3LU0 - chains A and C of the 5 polymer chains in the assembly; structure by electron microscopy, 11.20 A resolution (very low resolution: no residue pairs are listed; an interface is given only as per-side residue counts).

# Chain A
Molecule: DNA-directed RNA polymerase subunit alpha
Source organism: Escherichia coli
Notes: EC 2.7.7.6
UniProtKB: P0A7Z4 (RPOA_ECOLI); residue numbers follow UniProt; this construct covers 1-329
Sequence (329 residues; row label = number of the first residue in the row):
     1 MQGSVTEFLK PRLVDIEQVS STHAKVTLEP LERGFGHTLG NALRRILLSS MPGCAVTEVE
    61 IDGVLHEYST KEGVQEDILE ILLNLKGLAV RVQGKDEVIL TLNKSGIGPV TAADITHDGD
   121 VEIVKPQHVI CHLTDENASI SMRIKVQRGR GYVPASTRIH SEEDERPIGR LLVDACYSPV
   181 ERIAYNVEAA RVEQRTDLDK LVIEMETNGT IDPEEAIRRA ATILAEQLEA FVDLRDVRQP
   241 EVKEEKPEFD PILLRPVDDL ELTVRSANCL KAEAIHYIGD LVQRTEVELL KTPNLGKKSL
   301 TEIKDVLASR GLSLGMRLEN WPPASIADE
Disordered / not traced: 236-329
Swiss-Prot annotation at these positions:
  - region: Glu-162 to Glu-165 (Required for interaction with Crp at class II promoters)
  - modified residue: Arg-265 (ADP-ribosylarginine), Lys-297 (N6-acetyllysine), Lys-298 (N6-acetyllysine)
  - mutagenesis: Arg-45 (R45C: In rpoA112; temperature-sensitive, blocks RNA polymerase assembly), Glu-162 to Glu-165 (5-fold decrease in CRP-class II promoter-dependent transcription), Glu-165 (E165K: 5-fold decrease in CRP-class II promoter-dependent transcription), Arg-191 (R191C: In rpoA101; temperature-sensitive)

# Chain C
Molecule: DNA-directed RNA polymerase subunit beta
Source organism: Escherichia coli
Notes: EC 2.7.7.6
UniProtKB: P0A8V2 (RPOB_ECOLI); residues 1-1342 here = UniProt positions 1-1342
Sequence (1342 residues; row label = number of the first residue in the row):
     1 MVYSYTEKKR IRKDFGKRPQ VLDVPYLLSI QLDSFQKFIE QDPEGQYGLE AAFRSVFPIQ
    61 SYSGNSELQY VSYRLGEPVF DVQECQIRGV TYSAPLRVKL RLVIYEREAP EGTVKDIKEQ
   121 EVYMGEIPLM TDNGTFVING TERVIVSQLH RSPGVFFDSD KGKTHSSGKV LYNARIIPYR
   181 GSWLDFEFDP KDNLFVRIDR RRKLPATIIL RALNYTTEQI LDLFFEKVIF EIRDNKLQME
   241 LVPERLRGET ASFDIEANGK VYVEKGRRIT ARHIRQLEKD DVKLIEVPVE YIAGKVVAKD
   301 YIDESTGELI CAANMELSLD LLAKLSQSGH KRIETLFTND LDHGPYISET LRVDPTNDRL
   361 SALVEIYRMM RPGEPPTREA AESLFENLFF SEDRYDLSAV GRMKFNRSLL REEIEGSGIL
   421 SKDDIIDVMK KLIDIRNGKG EVDDIDHLGN RRIRSVGEMA ENQFRVGLVR VERAVKERLS
   481 LGDLDTLMPQ DMINAKPISA AVKEFFGSSQ LSQFMVQNNP LSEITHKRRI SALGPGGLTR
   541 ERAGFEVRDV HPTHYGRVCP IETPEGPNIG LINSLSVYAQ TNEYGFLETP YRKVTDGVVT
   601 DEIHYLSAIE EGNYVIAQAN SNLDEEGHFV EDLVTCRSKG ESSLFSRDQV DYMDVSTQQV
   661 VSVGASLIPF LEHDDANRAL MGANMQRQAV PTLRADKPLV GTGMERAVAV DSGVTAVAKR
   721 GGVVQYVDAS RIVIKVNEDE MYPGEAGIDI YNLTKYTRSN QNTCINQMPC VSLGEPVERG
   781 DVLADGPSTD LGELALGQNM RVAFMPWNGY NFEDSILVSE RVVQEDRFTT IHIQELACVS
   841 RDTKLGPEEI TADIPNVGEA ALSKLDESGI VYIGAEVTGG DILVGKVTPK GETQLTPEEK
   901 LLRAIFGEKA SDVKDSSLRV PNGVSGTVID VQVFTRDGVE KDKRALEIEE MQLKQAKKDL
   961 SEELQILEAG LFSRIRAVLV AGGVEAEKLD KLPRDRWLEL GLTDEEKQNQ LEQLAEQYDE
  1021 LKHEFEKKLE AKRRKITQGD DLAPGVLKIV KVYLAVKRRI QPGDKMAGRH GNKGVISKIN
  1081 PIEDMPYDEN GTPVDIVLNP LGVPSRMNIG QILETHLGMA AKGIGDKINA MLKQQQEVAK
  1141 LREFIQRAYD LGADVRQKVD LSTFSDEEVM RLAENLRKGM PIATPVFDGA KEAEIKELLK
  1201 LGDLPTSGQI RLYDGRTGEQ FERPVTVGYM YMLKLNHLVD DKMHARSTGS YSLVTQQPLG
  1261 GKAQFGGQRF GEMEVWALEA YGAAYTLQEM LTVKSDDVNG RTKMYKNIVD GNHQMEPGMP
  1321 ESFNVLLKEI RSLGINIELE DE
Disordered / not traced: 1-7
Sequence notes: conflict Val-516 (Asp in P0A8V2)
Swiss-Prot annotation at these positions:
  - modified residue (N6-acetyllysine): Lys-1022, Lys-1200
  - mutagenesis: Ile-561 (I561S: Resistant to antibiotics salinamide A and B), Ile-569 (I569S: Resistant to antibiotics salinamide A and B), Ala-665 (A665E: Resistant to antibiotics salinamide A and B), Asp-675 (D675A/G: Resistant to antibiotics salinamide A and B), Asn-677 (N677H/K: Resistant to antibiotics salinamide A and B), Leu-680 (L680M: Resistant to antibiotics salinamide A and B), Glu-813 (E813K: Disrupts the enzyme's active center)
From the paper describing this entry:
  - contacts within the chain: Arg-1142/Asp-1166 (salt bridge) (by similarity / conservation)

# Chain A / chain C interface
At this resolution (11 A) residue pairs are not listed: 42 residues of chain A and 50 of chain C lie at the interface.

# Summary
Chain A and chain C form an interface of 42 and 50 residues respectively. From UniProt: 6 mutagenesis sites on
chain A; 7 mutagenesis sites on chain C. The paper reports contacts within the chain involving Arg-1142(C) and
Asp-1166(C).
Chain A is DNA-directed RNA polymerase subunit alpha and chain C is DNA-directed RNA polymerase subunit beta,
both from Escherichia coli; the structure, Molecular model of Escherichia coli core RNA polymerase, was
determined by electron microscopy together with 3LTI from the same study.
